PDB entry 1KY7 | X-ray diffraction, 2.15 A resolution | chains A and P

== Chain A ==
Protein: Alpha-adaptin C
Source organism: Mus musculus
Notes: fragment: c-terminal appendage (ear) residues 701-938
UniProtKB: P17427 (AP2A2_MOUSE); residue numbers follow UniProt; this construct covers 701-938
Sequence (247 residues; each row starts with the number of its first residue):
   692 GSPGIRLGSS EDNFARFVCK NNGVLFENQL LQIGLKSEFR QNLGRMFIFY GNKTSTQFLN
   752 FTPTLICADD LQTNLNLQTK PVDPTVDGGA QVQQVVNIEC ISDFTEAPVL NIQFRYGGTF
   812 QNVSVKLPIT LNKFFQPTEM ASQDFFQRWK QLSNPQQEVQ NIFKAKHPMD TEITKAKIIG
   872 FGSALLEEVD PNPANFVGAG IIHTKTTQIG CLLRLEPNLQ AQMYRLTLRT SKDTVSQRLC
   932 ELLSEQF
Differences from the reference sequence: cloning artifact (692-700)

== Chain P ==
Protein: Amphiphysin
UniProtKB: P49418 (AMPH_HUMAN); residues 322-330 here = UniProt positions 322-330
Sequence (10 residues; numbered 322 to 331; the number before each row is that of its first residue):
   322 SFFEDNFVPE
Disordered / not traced: 331

== How chain A and chain P interact ==
Residue-residue contacts (25; chain A residue first):
  Ser-833(A) with Ser-322(P), hydrogen bond
  Phe-836(A) with Phe-324(P), hydrophobic
  Phe-837(A) with Ser-322(P); Phe-323(P); Phe-324(P), hydrophobic
  Trp-840(A) with Phe-324(P)
  Lys-841(A) with Phe-323(P)
  Ile-853(A) with Phe-328(P), hydrophobic
  Val-880(A) with Ser-322(P), hydrogen bond (backbone-side chain)
  Asp-881(A) with Phe-324(P)
  Pro-882(A) with Ser-322(P)
  Val-888(A) with Phe-324(P), hydrophobic
  Arg-905(A) with Phe-324(P); Asp-326(P), hydrogen bond (side chain-backbone); Asn-327(P), hydrogen bond
  Glu-907(A) with Asn-327(P); Phe-328(P), hydrogen bond (side chain-backbone)
  Pro-908(A) with Val-329(P)
  Asn-909(A) with Phe-328(P); Val-329(P)
  Tyr-915(A) with Phe-328(P)
  Arg-916(A) with Asp-326(P), salt bridge; Asn-327(P); Phe-328(P)
  Arg-920(A) with Glu-325(P), salt bridge
Also at the interface, not in a pair above, chain A (18 interface residues in all): Met-914
Also at the interface, not in a pair above, chain P (9 interface residues in all): Pro-330

== Overview ==
18 residues of chain A and 9 residues of chain P are in contact, with 5 hydrogen bonds and 2 salt bridges.
Polar pairs include Arg-916(A)/Asp-326(P), Arg-920(A)/Glu-325(P) and Ser-833(A)/Ser-322(P).
Here chain A is Alpha-adaptin C (Mus musculus) and chain P is Amphiphysin. Entry 1KY7 (The ap-2 clathrin
adaptor alpha-appendage in complex with amphiphysin fxdxf) was determined by X-ray diffraction, deposited
together with 1KY6, 1KYD, 1KYF and 1KYU.
